8WDN - chains A and B; structure by X-ray diffraction, 1.55 A resolution.

[Chain A (and B)]
Name: cAMP-specific 3', 5'-cyclic phosphodiesterase 4D
From: Homo sapiens
Notes: EC 3.1.4.53; chain B of this document is another copy of the same molecule, construct and numbering; everything in this record applies to it too
UniProtKB: Q08499 (PDE4D_HUMAN); residues 86-413 here correspond to UniProt positions 388-715 (UniProt number = residue number + 302)
Chain sequence (349 residues; each row starts with the number of its first residue):
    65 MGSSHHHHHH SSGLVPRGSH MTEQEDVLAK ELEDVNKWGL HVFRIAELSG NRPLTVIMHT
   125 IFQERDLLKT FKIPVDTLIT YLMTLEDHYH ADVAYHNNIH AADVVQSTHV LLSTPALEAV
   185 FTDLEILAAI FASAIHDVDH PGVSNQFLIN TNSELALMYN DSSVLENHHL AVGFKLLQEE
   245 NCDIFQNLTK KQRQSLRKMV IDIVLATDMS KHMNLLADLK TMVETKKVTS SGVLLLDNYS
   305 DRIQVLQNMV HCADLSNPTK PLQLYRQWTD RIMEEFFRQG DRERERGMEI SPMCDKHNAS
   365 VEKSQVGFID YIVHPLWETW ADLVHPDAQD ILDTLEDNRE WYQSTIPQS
Disordered / not traced: 65-87, 412-413
Construct notes: expression tag (65-85)
Bound ions: Zn2+: His164, His200, Asp201, Asp318; Mg2+ near Asp201 (its only coordinating residue here)
Ligand contacts: 7b-1 (W8E; 3-[(2S,3R)-7-ethoxy-2-(3-ethoxy-4-methoxy-phenyl)-3-(hydroxymethyl)-2,3-dihydro-1-benzofuran-5-yl]propan-1-ol): Tyr159, His160, Ser208, Met273, Leu319, Asn321, Tyr329, Trp332, Thr333, Ile336, Phe340, Ser355, Pro356, Met357, Cys358, Ser368, Gln369, Phe372
Curated features (UniProtKB/Swiss-Prot):
  - active site: His160 (Proton donor)
  - binding site (3',5'-cyclic AMP): His160, Gln369, Phe372
  - binding site (AMP): His160, Asp201, Asp318, Asn321, Gln369, Phe372
  - binding site (Zn(2+)): His164, His200, Asp201, Asp318
  - binding site (Mg(2+)): Asp201
  - binding site (Mn(2+)): Asp201

[Interface between chain A and chain B]
Residue-residue contacts (32):
  Glu218(A) - Lys239(B)
  Glu218(A) - Gln242(B)
  Ala220(A) - Arg261(B)  hydrogen bond (backbone-side chain)
  Leu221(A) - Ala235(B)
  Leu221(A) - Phe238(B)  hydrophobic
  Leu221(A) - Lys239(B)
  Leu221(A) - Gln242(B)
  Leu221(A) - Arg261(B)
  Met222(A) - Met222(B)  hydrophobic
  Met222(A) - Tyr223(B)  hydrogen bond (backbone-side chain)
  Met222(A) - Ala235(B)
  Tyr223(A) - Met222(B)  hydrogen bond (side chain-backbone)
  Tyr223(A) - Tyr223(B)  hydrophobic
  Asn224(A) - Asn231(B)  hydrogen bond
  Asn224(A) - Leu234(B)
  Asn224(A) - Ala235(B)
  Asn224(A) - Arg261(B)
  Asn224(A) - Ile265(B)
  Asp225(A) - Arg261(B)  salt bridge
  Asn231(A) - Asn224(B)  hydrogen bond
  Leu234(A) - Asn224(B)
  Ala235(A) - Leu221(B)
  Ala235(A) - Met222(B)
  Ala235(A) - Asn224(B)
  Phe238(A) - Leu221(B)  hydrophobic
  Lys239(A) - Leu221(B)
  Gln242(A) - Leu221(B)
  Arg261(A) - Ala220(B)  hydrogen bond (side chain-backbone)
  Arg261(A) - Leu221(B)
  Arg261(A) - Asn224(B)
  Arg261(A) - Asp225(B)  salt bridge
  Ile265(A) - Asn224(B)
Also at the interface, not in a pair above, chain A (16 interface residues in all): Asn214
Also at the interface, not in a pair above, chain B (16 interface residues in all): Glu218, Gln258

[Overview]
Chain A and chain B each contribute 16 residues to their interface, with 6 hydrogen bonds and 2 salt bridges.
Polar pairs include Asp225(A)-Arg261(B), Ala220(A)-Arg261(B) and Met222(A)-Tyr223(B). Bound to chain A: 7b-1.
Chain A and chain B are both cAMP-specific 3', 5'-cyclic phosphodiesterase 4D (Homo sapiens); the structure,
Crystal structure of PDE4D complexed with 7b-1, was determined by X-ray diffraction (same publication as
8WDO).
